1XY0 - chains A and D of the 4 polymer chains in the assembly; structure by X-ray diffraction, 1.99 A resolution.

[Chain A]
Name: Hemoglobin alpha chain
From: Homo sapiens
UniProtKB: P69905 (HBA_HUMAN); numbering as in UniProt (aligned over 1-141)
Chain sequence (141 residues; row label = number of the first residue in the row):
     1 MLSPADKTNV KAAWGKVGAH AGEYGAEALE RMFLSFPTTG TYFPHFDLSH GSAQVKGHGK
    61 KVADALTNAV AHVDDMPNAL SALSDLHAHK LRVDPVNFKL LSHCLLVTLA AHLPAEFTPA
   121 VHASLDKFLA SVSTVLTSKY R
Differences from the reference sequence: engineered mutation Met1 (Val in P69905), Gly40 (Lys in P69905)
Curated features (UniProtKB/Swiss-Prot):
  - site: Lys61 (Not glycated)
  - natural variant: Asp6 (A6D: In J-Toronto; this construct carries the variant), Ala13 (A13D: In J-Paris 1/J-Aljezur), Glu27 (A27E: In Shenyang; this construct carries the variant), Lys61 (K61N: In Zambia; deletion: In Clinic), Asp64 (A64D: In Pontoise; this construct carries the variant), Asp75 (D75A: In Lille; D75G: In Chapel Hill; D75N: In G-Pest), Ala111 (A111D: In Petah Tikva)
Bound ions: heme Fe near His87 (its only coordinating residue here)
Ligand contacts: heme (HEM): Met32, Thr39, Tyr42, Phe43, His45, Phe46, His58, Lys61, Val62, Ala65, Leu66, Leu83, Leu86, His87, Leu91, Val93, Asn97, Phe98, Leu101, Val132, Ser133, Leu136

[Chain D]
Name: Hemoglobin beta chain
From: Homo sapiens
UniProtKB: P68871 (HBB_HUMAN); numbering as in UniProt (aligned over 1-146)
Chain sequence (146 residues; each row starts with the number of its first residue):
     1 VHLTPEEKSA VTALWGKVNV DEVGGEALGR LLVVYPWTQR FFESFGDLST PDAVMGNPKV
    61 KAHGKKVLGA FSDGLAHLDN LKGTFATLSE LHCDKLHVDP ENFRLLGNVL VCVLAHHFGK
   121 EFTPPVQAAY QKVVAGVANA LAHKYH
Curated features (UniProtKB/Swiss-Prot):
  - natural variant: Leu3 (H3L: In Graz; this construct carries the variant), Glu7 (E7A: In G-Makassar; E7K: In Hb C; E7Q: In Machida; E7V: In SKCA), Lys8 (E8K: In G-Siriraj; this construct carries the variant), Val11 (A11V: In Iraq-Halabja; this construct carries the variant), Gly16 (W16G: In Randwick; this construct carries the variant), Val23 (E23V: In D-Granada; this construct carries the variant), Gly24 (V24G: In Miyashiro; this construct carries the variant), Gly25 (G25D: In Moscva; G25R: In Riverdale-Bronx; G25V: In Savannah), Leu32 (L32P: In Yokohama), Val33 (L33V: In Muscat; this construct carries the variant), Arg40 (Q40R: In Tianshui; this construct carries the variant), Phe42 (F42Y: In Mequon; deletion: In Bruxelles), 11 further natural variant entries in UniProt
Bound ions: heme Fe near His92 (its only coordinating residue here)
Ligand contacts: heme (HEM): Leu31, Thr38, Phe41, Phe42, Phe45, His63, Lys66, Val67, Ala70, Phe71, Phe85, Leu88, Leu91, His92, Leu96, Val98, Asn102, Phe103, Leu106, Val137, Leu141

[How chain A and chain D interact]
Residue-residue contacts (25):
  Pro37(A) - His146(D)
  Thr38(A) - Pro100(D)
  Thr41(A) - His97(D)
  Thr41(A) - Asp99(D)
  Thr41(A) - Tyr145(D)
  Tyr42(A) - Arg40(D)
  Tyr42(A) - Asp99(D)  hydrogen bond
  Pro44(A) - His97(D)
  Leu91(A) - Arg40(D)  hydrogen bond (backbone-side chain)
  Arg92(A) - Trp37(D)
  Arg92(A) - Arg40(D)  hydrogen bond (backbone-side chain)
  Arg92(A) - Glu43(D)  salt bridge
  Asp94(A) - Trp37(D)  hydrogen bond
  Asp94(A) - Asp99(D)
  Asp94(A) - Glu101(D)
  Asp94(A) - Leu105(D)
  Pro95(A) - Trp37(D)
  Val96(A) - Glu101(D)
  Asn97(A) - Asp99(D)
  Tyr140(A) - Pro36(D)
  Tyr140(A) - Trp37(D)  hydrophobic
  Arg141(A) - Val34(D)  hydrogen bond (side chain-backbone)
  Arg141(A) - Tyr35(D)
  Arg141(A) - Pro36(D)
  Arg141(A) - Trp37(D)
Other interface residues (no listed pair), chain D (15 interface residues in all): Gln39, Val98

[Overview]
The interface between chain A and chain D involves 13 residues on one side and 15 on the other, with 5
hydrogen bonds and 1 salt bridge. Polar contacts include Arg92(A)-Glu43(D), Tyr42(A)-Asp99(D) and
Leu91(A)-Arg40(D). Ligands of chain A: heme. Ligands of chain D: heme.
Here chain A is Hemoglobin alpha chain and chain D is Hemoglobin beta chain, both from Homo sapiens. Entry
1XY0 (T-to-THigh Transitions in Human Hemoglobin: alphaK40G deoxy low-salt) was determined by X-ray
diffraction, deposited together with 1XXT, 1XZ5, 1XZ7, 1XZU, 1XZV, 1Y09 and 45 further entries.
